Entry 8YZA (X-ray diffraction, 2.00 A resolution); this record covers chain A.

Chain A:
Molecule: PtmB
Organism: Kitasatospora mediocidica KCTC 9733
Chain sequence (412 residues; row label = number of the first residue in the row):
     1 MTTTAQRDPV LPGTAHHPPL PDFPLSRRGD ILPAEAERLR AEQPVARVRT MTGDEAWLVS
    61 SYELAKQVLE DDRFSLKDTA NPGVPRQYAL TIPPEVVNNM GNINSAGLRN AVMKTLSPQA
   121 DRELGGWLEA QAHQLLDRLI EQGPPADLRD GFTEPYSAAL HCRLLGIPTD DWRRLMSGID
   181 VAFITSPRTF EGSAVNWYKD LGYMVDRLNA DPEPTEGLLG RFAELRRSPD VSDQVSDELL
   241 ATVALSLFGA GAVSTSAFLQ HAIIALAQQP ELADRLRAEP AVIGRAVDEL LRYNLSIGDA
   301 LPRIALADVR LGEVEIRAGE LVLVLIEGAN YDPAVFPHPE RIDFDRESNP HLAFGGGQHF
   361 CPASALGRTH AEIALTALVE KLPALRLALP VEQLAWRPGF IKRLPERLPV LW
Disordered / not traced: 1-17, 230-234
Metal / ion sites: heme Fe near Cys361 (its only coordinating residue here)
Small-molecule neighbours:
  - guanine (GUN): Tyr88, Ser254, Ile297, Asp299, Ala300, Leu301, Pro302, Ile401, Lys402
  - heme (HEM): Leu76, Asn99, Met100, Leu116, His161, Leu164, Leu247, Gly251, Ser254, Thr255, Phe258, Leu291, Ile297, Leu301, Pro302, Arg303, Ala353, Phe354, Gly355, Gln358, His359, Phe360, Cys361, Pro362, Ala363, Leu366, Gly367
  - UYM ((3S,6S)-3,6-bis[(1H-indol-3-yl)methyl]piperazine-2,5-dione): Leu76, Thr91, Ile92, Val96, Val97, Asn99, Ala182, Phe183, Trp197, Ser246, Ala250, Ser254, Ile401

Overview:
Bound to chain A: compound UYM, guanine and heme.
Chain A is PtmB (Kitasatospora mediocidica KCTC 9733); the structure, Crystal structure of PtmB in complex
with cyclo-(L-Trp-L-Trp) and Guanine, was determined by X-ray diffraction together with 8YXT, 8YY7, 8YYP and
8YZ8 from the same study.
